PDB entry 2HBC | X-ray diffraction, 2.10 A resolution | chains A and B

== Chain A ==
Protein: Hemoglobin A (ethyl isocyanide) (alpha chain)
Source organism: Homo sapiens
UniProt: P69905 (HBA_HUMAN); numbering as in UniProt (aligned over 1-141)
Amino-acid sequence (141 residues; each row starts with the number of its first residue):
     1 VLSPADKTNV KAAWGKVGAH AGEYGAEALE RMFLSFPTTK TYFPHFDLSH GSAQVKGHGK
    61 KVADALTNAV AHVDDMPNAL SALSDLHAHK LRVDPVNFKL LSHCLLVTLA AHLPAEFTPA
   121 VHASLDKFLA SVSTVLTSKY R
Curated features (UniProtKB/Swiss-Prot):
  - site: Lys61 (Not glycated)
  - natural variant: Asp6 (A6D: In J-Toronto; this construct carries the variant), Ala13 (A13D: In J-Paris 1/J-Aljezur), Glu27 (A27E: In Shenyang; this construct carries the variant), Lys61 (K61N: In Zambia; deletion: In Clinic), Asp64 (A64D: In Pontoise; this construct carries the variant), Asp75 (D75A: In Lille; D75G: In Chapel Hill; D75N: In G-Pest), Ala111 (A111D: In Petah Tikva)
Bound ions: heme Fe: His87 (together with ethyl isocyanide)
Residues lining bound ligands:
  - ethyl isocyanide (ENC): Leu29, Met32, Phe43, His58, Val62, His87, Leu101
  - ethyl isocyanide / heme: Leu29, Met32, Thr39, Tyr42, Phe43, His45, Phe46, His58, Lys61, Val62, Ala65, Leu66, Leu83, Leu86, His87, Leu91, Val93, Asn97, Phe98, Leu101, Val132, Leu136
  - heme (HEM): Met32, Thr39, Tyr42, Phe43, His45, Phe46, His58, Lys61, Val62, Ala65, Leu66, Leu83, Leu86, His87, Leu91, Val93, Asn97, Phe98, Leu101, Val132, Leu136

== Chain B ==
Protein: Hemoglobin A (ethyl isocyanide) (beta chain)
Source organism: Homo sapiens
UniProt: P68871 (HBB_HUMAN); residues 1-146 here = UniProt positions 1-146
Amino-acid sequence (146 residues; numbered 1 to 146; the number before each row is that of its first residue):
     1 VHLTPEEKSA VTALWGKVNV DEVGGEALGR LLVVYPWTQR FFESFGDLST PDAVMGNPKV
    61 KAHGKKVLGA FSDGLAHLDN LKGTFATLSE LHCDKLHVDP ENFRLLGNVL VCVLAHHFGK
   121 EFTPPVQAAY QKVVAGVANA LAHKYH
Curated features (UniProtKB/Swiss-Prot):
  - natural variant: Leu3 (H3L: In Graz; this construct carries the variant), Glu7 (E7A: In G-Makassar; E7K: In Hb C; E7Q: In Machida; E7V: In SKCA), Lys8 (E8K: In G-Siriraj; this construct carries the variant), Val11 (A11V: In Iraq-Halabja; this construct carries the variant), Gly16 (W16G: In Randwick; this construct carries the variant), Val23 (E23V: In D-Granada; this construct carries the variant), Gly24 (V24G: In Miyashiro; this construct carries the variant), Gly25 (G25D: In Moscva; G25R: In Riverdale-Bronx; G25V: In Savannah), Leu32 (L32P: In Yokohama), Val33 (L33V: In Muscat; this construct carries the variant), Arg40 (Q40R: In Tianshui; this construct carries the variant), Phe42 (F42Y: In Mequon; deletion: In Bruxelles), 11 further natural variant entries in UniProt
Bound ions: heme Fe: His92 (together with ethyl isocyanide)
Residues lining bound ligands:
  - ethyl isocyanide (ENC): Leu28, Phe42, His63, Val67, His92, Leu106
  - ethyl isocyanide / heme: Leu28, Leu31, Thr38, Phe41, Phe42, His63, Lys66, Val67, Ala70, Phe71, Leu88, Leu91, His92, Leu96, Val98, Asn102, Phe103, Leu106, Val137, Leu141
  - heme (HEM): Leu31, Thr38, Phe41, Phe42, His63, Lys66, Val67, Ala70, Phe71, Leu88, Leu91, His92, Leu96, Val98, Asn102, Phe103, Leu106, Val137, Leu141

== Interface between chain A and chain B ==
Contacting residue pairs - 32 pairs, chain A then chain B:
  Arg31(A) - Phe122(B)  hydrogen bond (side chain-backbone)
  Arg31(A) - Pro124(B)
  Arg31(A) - Gln127(B)
  Leu34(A) - Pro124(B)  hydrophobic
  Leu34(A) - Ala128(B)
  Ser35(A) - Gln127(B)
  Ser35(A) - Ala128(B)
  Ser35(A) - Gln131(B)
  Phe36(A) - Gln131(B)
  His103(A) - Asn108(B)  hydrogen bond (side chain-backbone)
  His103(A) - Gln127(B)
  His103(A) - Gln131(B)
  Cys104(A) - Gln127(B)
  Val107(A) - Val111(B)  hydrophobic
  Val107(A) - Ala115(B)
  Val107(A) - Phe122(B)  hydrophobic
  Val107(A) - Gln127(B)
  Ala110(A) - Cys112(B)
  Ala110(A) - Ala115(B)
  Ala110(A) - His116(B)
  Ala111(A) - Ala115(B)
  Ala111(A) - Gly119(B)
  Pro114(A) - His116(B)  hydrogen bond (backbone-side chain)
  Phe117(A) - Arg30(B)  hydrogen bond (backbone-side chain)
  Phe117(A) - His116(B)
  Thr118(A) - Arg30(B)
  Pro119(A) - Arg30(B)
  Pro119(A) - Met55(B)  hydrophobic
  His122(A) - Arg30(B)  hydrogen bond
  His122(A) - Val34(B)
  Asp126(A) - Val34(B)
  Asp126(A) - Tyr35(B)  hydrogen bond
Other interface residues (no listed pair), chain A (19 interface residues in all): Glu30, Leu106, Leu113, Ala123
Other interface residues (no listed pair), chain B (20 interface residues in all): Glu26, Val33, Lys120, Thr123, Pro125

== Summary ==
19 residues of chain A and 20 residues of chain B are in contact; the contacts include 6 hydrogen bonds. Among
the polar pairs are Arg31(A)-Phe122(B), His103(A)-Asn108(B) and Pro114(A)-His116(B). Chain A binds heme, ethyl
isocyanide and ethyl isocyanide / heme.
Here chain A is Hemoglobin A (ethyl isocyanide) (alpha chain) and chain B is Hemoglobin A (ethyl isocyanide)
(beta chain), both from Homo sapiens. Entry 2HBC (High resolution X-ray structures of myoglobin-and
hemoglobin-alkyl isocyanide complexes) was determined by X-ray diffraction.
